PDB entry 9COP | electron microscopy, 2.70 A resolution | chains E and F of the 14 polymer chains in the assembly

# Chain E
Protein: V-type proton ATPase catalytic subunit A
Organism: Saccharomyces cerevisiae
Notes: EC 7.1.2.2
UniProt: P17255 (VATA_YEAST); residue numbers follow UniProt; this construct covers 1-1071
Sequence (1071 residues; each row starts with the number of its first residue):
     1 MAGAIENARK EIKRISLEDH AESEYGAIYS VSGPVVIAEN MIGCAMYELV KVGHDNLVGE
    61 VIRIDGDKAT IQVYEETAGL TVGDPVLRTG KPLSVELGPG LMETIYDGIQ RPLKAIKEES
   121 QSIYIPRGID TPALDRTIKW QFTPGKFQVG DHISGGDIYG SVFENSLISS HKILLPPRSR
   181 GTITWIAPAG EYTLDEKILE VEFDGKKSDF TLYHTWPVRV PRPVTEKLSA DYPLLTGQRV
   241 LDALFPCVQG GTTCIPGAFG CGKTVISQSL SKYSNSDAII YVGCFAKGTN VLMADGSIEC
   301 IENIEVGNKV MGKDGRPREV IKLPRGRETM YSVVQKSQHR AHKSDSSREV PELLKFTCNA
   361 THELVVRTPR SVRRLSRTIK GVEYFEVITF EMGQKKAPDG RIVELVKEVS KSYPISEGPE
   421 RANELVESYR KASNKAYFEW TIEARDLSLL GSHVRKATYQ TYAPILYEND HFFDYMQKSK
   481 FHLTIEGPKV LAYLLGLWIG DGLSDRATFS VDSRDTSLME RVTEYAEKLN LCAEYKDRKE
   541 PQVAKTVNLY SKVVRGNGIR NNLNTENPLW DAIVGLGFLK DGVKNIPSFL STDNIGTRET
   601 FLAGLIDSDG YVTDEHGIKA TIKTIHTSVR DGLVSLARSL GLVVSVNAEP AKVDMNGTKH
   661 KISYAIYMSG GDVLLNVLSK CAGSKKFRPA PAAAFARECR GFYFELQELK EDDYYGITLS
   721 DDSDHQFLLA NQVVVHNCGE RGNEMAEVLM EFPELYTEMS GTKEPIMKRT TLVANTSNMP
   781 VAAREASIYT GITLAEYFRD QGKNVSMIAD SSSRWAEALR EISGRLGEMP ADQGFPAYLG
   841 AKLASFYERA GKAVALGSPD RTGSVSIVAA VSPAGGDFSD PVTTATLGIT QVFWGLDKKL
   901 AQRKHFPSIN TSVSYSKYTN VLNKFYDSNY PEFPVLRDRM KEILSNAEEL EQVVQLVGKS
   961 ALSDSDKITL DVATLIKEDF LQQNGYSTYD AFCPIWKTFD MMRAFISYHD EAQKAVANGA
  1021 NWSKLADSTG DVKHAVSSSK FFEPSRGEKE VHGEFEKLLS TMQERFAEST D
Unresolved in the structure: 1-22, 284-737, 1064-1071
Curated features (UniProtKB/Swiss-Prot):
  - binding site (ATP): G257 to T264
  - modified residue: A2 (N-acetylalanine), T131 (Phosphothreonine), S858 (Phosphoserine), S928 (Phosphoserine)
  - mutagenesis: C284 (C284S: Reduces splicing reaction speed. Inhibits splicing; when associated with N-362; S-737 and S-738 in X10SSS VDE), H362 (H362N: Inhibits splicing; when associated with S-284; S-737 and S-738 in X10SSS VDE), N737 (N737S: Inhibits splicing; when associated with S-284; N-362 and S-738 in X10SSS VDE), C738 (C738S: Reduces splicing reaction speed. Inhibits splicing; when associated with S-284; N-362 and S-737 in X10SSS VDE)
Metal / ion sites: Mg2+: D810 (together with ADP)
Small-molecule neighbours: ADP (adenosine-5'-diphosphate): Q238, A258, F259, G260, C261, G262, K263, T264, V265, R741, E744, F906, P907, Q983, N984, G985, Y986

# Chain F
Protein: V-type proton ATPase subunit B
Organism: Saccharomyces cerevisiae
UniProt: P16140 (VATB_YEAST); residues 1-517 here = UniProt positions 1-517
Sequence (517 residues; each row starts with the number of its first residue):
     1 MVLSDKELFA INKKAVEQGF NVKPRLNYNT VSGVNGPLVI LEKVKFPRYN EIVNLTLPDG
    61 TVRQGQVLEI RGDRAIVQVF EGTSGIDVKK TTVEFTGESL RIPVSEDMLG RIFDGSGRPI
   121 DNGPKVFAED YLDINGSPIN PYARIYPEEM ISTGVSAIDT MNSIARGQKI PIFSASGLPH
   181 NEIAAQICRQ AGLVRPTKDV HDGHEENFSI VFAAMGVNLE TARFFKQDFE ENGSLERTSL
   241 FLNLANDPTI ERIITPRLAL TTAEYLAYQT ERHVLTILTD MSSYADALRE VSAAREEVPG
   301 RRGYPGYMYT DLSTIYERAG RVEGRNGSIT QIPILTMPND DITHPIPDLT GYITEGQIFV
   361 DRQLHNKGIY PPINVLPSLS RLMKSAIGEG MTRKDHGDVS NQLYAKYAIG KDAAAMKAVV
   421 GEEALSIEDK LSLEFLEKFE KTFITQGAYE DRTVFESLDQ AWSLLRIYPK EMLNRISPKI
   481 LDEFYDRARD DADEDEEDPD TRSSGKKKDA SQEESLI
Unresolved in the structure: 1-13, 199-205, 488-517
Curated features (UniProtKB/Swiss-Prot):
  - binding site (ATP): R381
  - modified residue (Phosphoserine): S4, S137, S503, S504, S511, S515
  - cross-link (Glycyl lysine isopeptide (Lys-Gly)): K14 (interchain with G-Cter in ubiquitin), K508 (interchain with G-Cter in ubiquitin)
Small-molecule neighbours: ADP (adenosine-5'-diphosphate): L379, R381, K384

# How chain E and chain F interact
Pairs across the interface - 117 pairs, chain E then chain F:
  Y29(E) with R71(F); G72(F), hydrogen bond (backbone-backbone)
  S30(E) with I70(F), hydrogen bond (side chain-backbone); R71(F)
  V31(E) with Y49(F), hydrophobic; E69(F); I70(F), hydrogen bond (backbone-backbone)
  S32(E) with E69(F); R295(F)
  G33(E) with Y49(F), hydrogen bond (backbone-side chain)
  T77(E) with Y49(F)
  A78(E) with Y49(F), hydrophobic; N50(F)
  G79(E) with R48(F); Y49(F), hydrogen bond (backbone-backbone)
  L80(E) with R48(F); Y49(F), hydrogen bond (backbone-backbone); I70(F)
  T81(E) with F46(F); P47(F); R48(F)
  V82(E) with F46(F); P47(F), hydrogen bond (backbone-backbone); I70(F), hydrophobic; G72(F)
  L113(E) with N140(F), hydrogen bond (backbone-side chain); P141(F)
  K114(E) with Y142(F), hydrogen bond
  K117(E) with N140(F); A143(F); E323(F), salt bridge
  I123(E) with I139(F); N140(F), hydrogen bond (backbone-backbone); A143(F), hydrophobic; R325(F)
  Y124(E) with S137(F); P138(F); I139(F), hydrophobic; E264(F)
  I125(E) with P138(F); N140(F); P141(F)
  G257(E) with Y352(F), hydrogen bond (backbone-side chain)
  A258(E) with Y352(F)
  F259(E) with F173(F), hydrophobic; I342(F), hydrophobic; P347(F); D348(F); G351(F); Y352(F), hydrophobic; Q357(F); R381(F), hydrogen bond (backbone-side chain)
  K263(E) with Y352(F)
  G739(E) with Y309(F), hydrogen bond (backbone-side chain)
  R741(E) with K169(F); E317(F); G351(F), hydrogen bond (side chain-backbone); Y352(F), hydrogen bond (side chain-backbone); I353(F), hydrogen bond (side chain-backbone); T354(F), hydrogen bond (side chain-backbone); R381(F)
  G742(E) with R144(F); E317(F), hydrogen bond (backbone-side chain)
  N743(E) with R144(F); I145(F); Y146(F); P147(F); E355(F), hydrogen bond
  E747(E) with Y146(F), hydrogen bond; K384(F), salt bridge
  M750(E) with Y146(F), hydrophobic
  T776(E) with P141(F)
  S777(E) with Y309(F); T310(F); S313(F), hydrogen bond (backbone-side chain); E317(F)
  N778(E) with P138(F); I139(F); S313(F); E317(F)
  M779(E) with P141(F), hydrophobic
  R784(E) with Y309(F); T310(F), hydrogen bond
  R814(E) with Y309(F); Y352(F)
  E817(E) with Y309(F)
  R820(E) with G306(F), hydrogen bond (side chain-backbone)
  E821(E) with Y307(F); T310(F), hydrogen bond
  R825(E) with E297(F), salt bridge; Y307(F)
  P830(E) with V298(F), hydrophobic
  Q833(E) with R301(F)
  G834(E) with V298(F)
  S872(E) with Y352(F)
  P873(E) with Y352(F), hydrogen bond (backbone-side chain)
  A874(E) with R301(F); D348(F)
  G875(E) with R301(F); T343(F); D348(F), hydrogen bond (backbone-side chain)
  Q902(E) with L376(F); Y404(F)
  R903(E) with A408(F); I409(F); D412(F), salt bridge; R475(F), hydrogen bond (backbone-side chain)
  K904(E) with L379(F); N401(F); Y404(F); R475(F)
  Q955(E) with D412(F)
  L956(E) with V419(F); V420(F)
  Q982(E) with R475(F), hydrogen bond
  Y986(E) with K384(F)
  K1040(E) with N474(F)
Interface residues without a listed pair, chain E (70 interface residues in all): I105, I116, G260, E740, E744, A746, L749, A774, V781, G824, G876, K899, V954, V957, G958, K959, E978, F1041
Interface residues without a listed pair, chain F (72 interface residues in all): E148, Y268, G300, T314, V322, L349, P377, S378, L382, A405, A415, M416, A424, S477

# Overview
The interface between chain E and chain F involves 70 residues on one side and 72 on the other; the contacts
include 28 hydrogen bonds and 4 salt bridges. Polar pairs include K117(E)-E323(F), E747(E)-K384(F) and
R825(E)-E297(F). ADP is bound between chain E and chain F.
Here chain E is V-type proton ATPase catalytic subunit A and chain F is V-type proton ATPase subunit B, both
from Saccharomyces cerevisiae. Entry 9COP (Yeast RAVE bound to V-ATPase V1 complex) was determined by electron
microscopy.
